Entry 5DLM (X-ray diffraction, 2.20 A resolution); this record covers chains H and X of the 3 polymer chains in the assembly.

# Chain H
Molecule: Heavy chain of monoclonal antibody
From: Mus musculus
Notes: antibody fragment or engineered binder
Amino-acid sequence (216 residues; numbered 1 to 216; the number before each row is that of its first residue):
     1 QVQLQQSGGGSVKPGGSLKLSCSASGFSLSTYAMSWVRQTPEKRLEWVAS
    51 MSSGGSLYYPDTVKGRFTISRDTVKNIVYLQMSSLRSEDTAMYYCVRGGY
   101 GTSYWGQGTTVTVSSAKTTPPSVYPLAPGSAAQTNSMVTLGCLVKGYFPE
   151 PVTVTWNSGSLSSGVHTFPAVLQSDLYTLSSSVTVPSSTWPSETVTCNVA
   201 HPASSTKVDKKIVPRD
Disulfides: C22-C95, C142-C197

# Chain X
Molecule: Matrix protein 2
Reference sequence: A4U6V3 (M2_I45A0); residue numbers follow UniProt; this construct covers 2-24
Amino-acid sequence (23 residues; numbered 2 to 24; the number before each row is that of its first residue):
     2 SLLTEVETPIRNEGGCRCNDSSD
Unresolved in the structure: 11-24
Sequence notes: engineered mutation G15 (Trp in A4U6V3)
Curated features (UniProtKB/Swiss-Prot):
  - glycosylation: N20 (N-linked (GlcNAc...) asparagine)
Reported in the primary citation:
  - mutagenesis - S2A, L3A, L4A, T5A: abolished binding to MAb148
  - conformationally variable residues: S2 to E6
  - mutagenesis - W15G: unchanged binding to MAb148

# How chain H and chain X interact
Residue-residue contacts (32):
  T31(H) - V7(X)
  A33(H) - L3(X)
  A33(H) - E6(X)
  A33(H) - V7(X)
  S35(H) - L4(X)
  S50(H) - L3(X)
  S52(H) - V7(X)
  S52(H) - E8(X)  hydrogen bond
  S53(H) - V7(X)  hydrogen bond (backbone-backbone)
  S53(H) - E8(X)  hydrogen bond
  G54(H) - E8(X)  hydrogen bond (backbone-side chain)
  Y58(H) - L3(X)  hydrophobic
  Y58(H) - T9(X)  hydrogen bond
  V96(H) - L4(X)  hydrophobic
  R97(H) - L4(X)
  G98(H) - L3(X)
  G98(H) - L4(X)
  G98(H) - T5(X)
  G98(H) - E6(X)
  G98(H) - V7(X)
  G99(H) - T5(X)  hydrogen bond (backbone-backbone)
  G99(H) - E6(X)
  G99(H) - V7(X)
  Y100(H) - T5(X)  hydrogen bond (backbone-backbone)
  Y100(H) - E6(X)
  Y100(H) - V7(X)  hydrophobic
  G101(H) - T5(X)  hydrogen bond (backbone-backbone)
  G101(H) - E6(X)
  T102(H) - L4(X)
  T102(H) - T5(X)  hydrogen bond (backbone-backbone)
  S103(H) - L4(X)  hydrogen bond (side chain-backbone)
  S103(H) - T5(X)
Also at the interface, not in a pair above, chain H (19 interface residues in all): Y32, V37, W105
From the paper, about this interface:
  - epitope / paratope residues, chain X: E8(X)

# Overview
19 residues of chain H and 7 residues of chain X are in contact; the contacts include 10 hydrogen bonds. Polar
pairs include S52(H)-E8(X), S53(H)-E8(X) and G54(H)-E8(X). From the paper: S2A, L3A and L4A of chain X, among
others, abolish binding to MAb148; the epitope/paratope residue E8(X); 5 substitutions were tested in all.
Here chain H is Heavy chain of monoclonal antibody (Mus musculus) and chain X is Matrix protein 2. Entry 5DLM
(Complex of Influenza M2e and Antibody) was determined by X-ray diffraction.
